6FUW - chains C and D of the 4 polymer chains in the assembly; structure by electron microscopy, 3.07 A resolution.

Chain C:
Protein: Cleavage and polyadenylation specificity factor subunit 4
Source organism: Homo sapiens
UniProtKB: O95639 (CPSF4_HUMAN), isoform O95639-3; residue numbers follow UniProt; this construct covers 1-178
Chain sequence (178 residues; row label = number of the first residue in the row):
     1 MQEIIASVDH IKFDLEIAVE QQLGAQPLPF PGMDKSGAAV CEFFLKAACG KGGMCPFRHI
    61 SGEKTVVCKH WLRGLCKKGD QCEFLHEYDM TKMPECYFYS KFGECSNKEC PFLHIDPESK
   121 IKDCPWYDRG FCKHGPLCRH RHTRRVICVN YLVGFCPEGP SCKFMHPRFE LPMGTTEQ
Disordered / not traced: 34, 116-178
Swiss-Prot annotation at these positions:
  - zinc finger: Lys35 to Ser61 (C3H1-type 1), Gly62 to Asp89 (C3H1-type 2), Met90 to Pro117 (C3H1-type 3), Glu118 to His142 (C3H1-type 4), Thr143 to Phe169 (C3H1-type 5)
Bound ions: Zn2+ site 1: Cys41, Cys49, Cys55, His59; Zn2+ site 2: Cys68, Cys76, Cys82, His86; Zn2+ site 3: Cys96, Cys105, Cys110, His114
Reported in the primary citation:
  - binding site for the 10-nt RNA strand (chain D): Val67, Lys69, His70, Lys77, Phe84, Glu95, Tyr97, Phe98, Ser106, Asn107, Phe112

Chain D:
Molecule: 10-nt RNA strand
Sequence (10 nucleotides; numbered -1 to 8; the number before each row is that of its first residue; numbers below 1 keep their minus sign (A-1 is residue -1)):
    -1 ACAAUAAAGG
Disordered / not traced: -1 to 0

Chain C / chain D interface:
Contacting residue pairs (22):
  Val67(C) with A1(D), base contact
  Cys68(C) with A1(D), base contact
  Lys69(C) with A1(D), hydrogen bond to the base; A4(D), base contact
  His70(C) with A1(D), sugar contact; A2(D), stacking on the base
  Arg73(C) with A4(D), salt bridge to the phosphate
  Leu75(C) with A2(D), base contact
  Cys76(C) with A2(D), hydrogen bond to the base
  Lys77(C) with A2(D), hydrogen bond to the base
  Lys78(C) with A2(D), hydrogen bond to the base
  Phe84(C) with A1(D), stacking on the base
  Pro94(C) with A1(D), base contact
  Glu95(C) with A4(D), base contact
  Cys96(C) with A4(D), base contact
  Tyr97(C) with A4(D), hydrogen bond to the base
  Phe98(C) with A4(D), sugar contact; A5(D), stacking on the base
  Cys105(C) with A5(D), hydrogen bond to the base
  Ser106(C) with A5(D), hydrogen bond to the base
  Asn107(C) with A5(D), hydrogen bond to the base
  Phe112(C) with A4(D), stacking on the base
Other interface residues (no listed pair), chain C (20 interface residues in all): Cys82

Overview:
20 residues of chain C and 4 residues of chain D are in contact, with 8 hydrogen bonds, 1 salt bridge and 4
aromatic stacking contacts. Polar pairs include Lys69(C)-A1(D), Cys76(C)-A2(D) and Lys77(C)-A2(D). The paper
reports a binding site for the 10-nt RNA strand (chain D) at Val67(C), Lys69(C) and His70(C) among others.
Chain C is Cleavage and polyadenylation specificity factor subunit 4 (Homo sapiens) and chain D is a 10-nt RNA
strand; the structure, Cryo-EM structure of the human CPSF160-WDR33-CPSF30 complex bound to the PAS AAUAAA
motif at 3.1 Angstrom ..., was determined by electron microscopy.
